3SJQ - chains A and C of the 4 polymer chains in the assembly; structure by X-ray diffraction, 1.90 A resolution.

Chain A:
Molecule: Calmodulin
Source organism: Rattus norvegicus
UniProtKB: P62161 (CALM_RAT); residues 0-148 here correspond to UniProt positions 1-149 (UniProt number = residue number + 1)
Chain sequence (149 residues; numbered 0 to 148; the number before each row is that of its first residue; numbering starts at 0):
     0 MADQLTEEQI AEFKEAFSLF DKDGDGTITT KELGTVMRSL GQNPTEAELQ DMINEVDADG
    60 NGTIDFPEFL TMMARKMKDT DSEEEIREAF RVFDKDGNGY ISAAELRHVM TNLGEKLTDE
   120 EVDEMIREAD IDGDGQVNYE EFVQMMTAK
Not modelled in the structure: 0, 148
Bound ions: Ca2+ site 1: D20, D22, D24, T26, E31; Ca2+ site 2: D56, D58, N60, T62, E67; Ca2+ site 3: D93, D95, N97, Y99, E104; Ca2+ site 4: D129, D131, D133, Q135, E140
Ligand contacts: 1-phenylurea (PHU): F19, I27, L32, M51, E54, V55, I63, F68, M71, K75
What the authors report for this chain:
  - conformationally variable residues (loop rearrangement, side-chain flip): D24, E31, D56, D58, R74 to E82, D93, D95, E104, D129, D131, E140
  - Ca2+ coordination: D93, D95, E104, D129, D131, E140

Chain C:
Molecule: Small conductance calcium-activated potassium channel protein 2
Source organism: Rattus norvegicus
Notes: fragment: Calmodulin binding domain
UniProtKB: P70604 (KCNN2_RAT); aligned to UniProt positions 412-490 over residues 412-490 (the alignment contains insertions or deletions, so no single offset holds)
Chain sequence (87 residues; row label = number of the first residue in the row):
   412 MDTQLTKRVK NAAANVLRET WLIYKNTKLV KKIDHAKVRK HQRKFLQAIH QARKLRSVKM
   472 EQRKLNDQAN TLVDLAKTQL EHHHHHH
Not modelled in the structure: 412-413, 494-498
Differences from the reference sequence: variant A463, R464, K465; expression tag (491-498)
Ligand contacts:
  - 1-phenylurea (PHU), molecule 1: A480, L483, V484
  - 1-phenylurea (PHU), molecule 2: T482, D485, L486, T489

Chain A / chain C interface:
Residue-residue contacts (38; chain A residue first):
  E7(A) - E492(C)
  E11(A) - Q490(C)
  E11(A) - L491(C)
  E11(A) - E492(C)  hydrogen bond (side chain-backbone)
  F12(A) - L491(C)  hydrophobic
  A15(A) - A487(C)
  A15(A) - Q490(C)
  L18(A) - L486(C)
  L18(A) - T489(C)
  L18(A) - Q490(C)
  F19(A) - L483(C)
  F19(A) - L486(C)  hydrophobic
  F19(A) - A487(C)
  V35(A) - L483(C)  hydrophobic
  V35(A) - L486(C)  hydrophobic
  M36(A) - Q479(C)
  M36(A) - L483(C)  hydrophobic
  L39(A) - T482(C)
  Q41(A) - Q479(C)
  Q41(A) - T482(C)  hydrogen bond
  P43(A) - Q479(C)
  E47(A) - E472(C)
  E47(A) - K475(C)  salt bridge
  E47(A) - L476(C)
  E47(A) - Q479(C)  hydrogen bond
  D50(A) - L476(C)
  M51(A) - Q479(C)
  M51(A) - A480(C)
  M51(A) - L483(C)  hydrophobic
  E54(A) - A480(C)
  F68(A) - A487(C)  hydrophobic
  M72(A) - V484(C)  hydrophobic
  M72(A) - A487(C)  hydrophobic
  M72(A) - K488(C)
  K75(A) - V484(C)
  M76(A) - K488(C)
  M76(A) - L491(C)  hydrophobic
  T79(A) - K488(C)  hydrogen bond
Interface residues without a listed pair, chain A (24 interface residues in all): Q8, E14, L32, M71
The authors on this interface:
  - pairs named by the authors: F19(A)-L483(C) (hydrophobic contact), L32(A)-L483(C) (hydrophobic contact), M36(A)-L483(C) (hydrophobic contact), M51(A)-L483(C) (hydrophobic contact)
  - interface residues, chain A: F19(A), L32(A), M36(A), M51(A), K75(A)
  - interface residues, chain C: E472(C), L483(C)

In short:
Chain A and chain C form an interface of 24 and 15 residues respectively; the contacts include 4 hydrogen
bonds and 1 salt bridge. Polar pairs include E47(A)-K475(C), E11(A)-E492(C) and Q41(A)-T482(C). The authors
report hydrophobic contacts between F19(A) and L483(C), L32(A) and L483(C) and M36(A) and L483(C) among
others. The paper reports interface residues F19(A), L32(A) and E472(C) among others; Ca2+ coordination by
D93(A), D95(A) and E104(A) among others.
Chain A is Calmodulin and chain C is Small conductance calcium-activated potassium channel protein 2, both
from Rattus norvegicus; the structure, Crystal structure of a small conductance potassium channel splice
variant complexed with calcium-calmodulin, was determined by X-ray diffraction.
